PDB entry 8C85 | X-ray diffraction, 1.19 A resolution | chains B and A

[Chain B (and A)]
Protein: Transthyretin
Organism: Homo sapiens
Notes: chain A of this document is another copy of the same molecule, construct and numbering; everything in this record applies to it too
UniProtKB: P02766 (TTHY_HUMAN); residues 1-127 here correspond to UniProt positions 21-147 (UniProt number = residue number + 20)
Sequence (127 residues; row label = number of the first residue in the row):
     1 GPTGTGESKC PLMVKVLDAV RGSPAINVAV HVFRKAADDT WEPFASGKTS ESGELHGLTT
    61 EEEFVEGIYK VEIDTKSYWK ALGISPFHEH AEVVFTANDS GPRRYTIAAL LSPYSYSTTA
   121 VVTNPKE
Disordered / not traced: 1-9, 126-127
Small-molecule neighbours: U1F ((3,5-dimethylphenyl)-(3-methoxy-5-nitro-4-oxidanyl-phenyl)methanone): Lys15, Leu17, Thr106, Ala108, Ala109, Leu110, Ser117, Thr118, Thr119, Val121
Curated features (UniProtKB/Swiss-Prot):
  - binding site (L-thyroxine): Lys15, Glu54, Ser117
  - modified residue: Cys10 (Sulfocysteine), Glu42 (4-carboxyglutamate), Ser52 (Phosphoserine)
  - glycosylation: Asn98 (N-linked (GlcNAc...) asparagine)
From the paper describing this entry:
  - binding site for U1F: Lys15, Leu17, Thr106, Ala108, Leu110, Ser117, Thr119
  - contacts within the chain: Lys15-Glu54
  - self-association interface (contacts with another copy of this molecule); pairs are residue here / residue on that copy: Ser117-Ser117

[Interface between chain B and chain A]
Pairs across the interface - 41 pairs, chain B then chain A:
  Lys70(B) with Glu92(A), salt bridge
  Lys76(B) with Thr96(A)
  Phe87(B) with Phe95(A), hydrophobic; Thr96(A); Tyr105(A), hydrophobic; Ile107(A), hydrophobic; Ala120(A), hydrophobic
  His88(B) with Val93(A); Val94(A)
  Glu89(B) with Val94(A), hydrogen bond (backbone-backbone); Thr96(A), hydrogen bond
  His90(B) with Glu92(A), salt bridge; Val94(A)
  Glu92(B) with Glu92(A); Val94(A); Tyr116(A), hydrogen bond (backbone-side chain)
  Val93(B) with His88(A)
  Val94(B) with His88(A); Glu89(A), hydrogen bond (backbone-backbone); His90(A)
  Phe95(B) with Phe87(A), hydrophobic
  Thr96(B) with Glu89(A), hydrogen bond
  Tyr105(B) with Phe87(A), hydrophobic
  Ile107(B) with Phe87(A), hydrophobic
  Tyr114(B) with Thr119(A), hydrogen bond (backbone-side chain); Ala120(A), hydrogen bond (backbone-backbone)
  Ser115(B) with Thr118(A), hydrogen bond (side chain-backbone); Thr119(A)
  Tyr116(B) with Glu92(A), hydrogen bond (side chain-backbone); Ser117(A); Thr118(A), hydrogen bond (backbone-backbone)
  Ser117(B) with Tyr116(A); Ser117(A), hydrogen bond
  Thr118(B) with Ser115(A), hydrogen bond (backbone-side chain); Tyr116(A), hydrogen bond (backbone-backbone)
  Thr119(B) with Tyr114(A), hydrogen bond (side chain-backbone); Ser115(A)
  Ala120(B) with Phe87(A), hydrophobic; Tyr114(A), hydrogen bond (backbone-backbone)
  Val122(B) with Phe87(A), hydrophobic; Tyr114(A), hydrophobic
Other interface residues (no listed pair), chain B (22 interface residues in all): Ile68
Other interface residues (no listed pair), chain A (22 interface residues in all): Ile68, Lys70, Arg103, Val122

[In short]
Chain B and chain A each contribute 22 residues to their interface; the contacts include 15 hydrogen bonds and
2 salt bridges. Among the polar pairs are Lys70(B)-Glu92(A), His90(B)-Glu92(A) and Glu89(B)-Thr96(A). Chain B
binds compound U1F. From the paper: a binding site for U1F at Lys15(B), Leu17(B) and Thr106(B) among others; a
self-association interface involving Ser117(B).
Both chains are Transthyretin (Homo sapiens). Entry 8C85 (Crystal structure of human transthyretin in complex
with 3-O-methyltolcapone analogue 1) was determined by X-ray diffraction, deposited together with 8C86.
